PDB entry 8SN0 | electron microscopy, 3.20 A resolution | chains H and I of the 12 polymer chains in the assembly

== Chain H ==
Protein: Histone H2B type 1-J
Source organism: Homo sapiens
UniProtKB: P06899 (H2B1J_HUMAN); residues 0-123 here correspond to UniProt positions 1-124 (UniProt number = residue number + 1)
Sequence (128 residues; each row starts with the number of its first residue; numbers below 1 keep their minus sign (Gly-4 is residue -4)):
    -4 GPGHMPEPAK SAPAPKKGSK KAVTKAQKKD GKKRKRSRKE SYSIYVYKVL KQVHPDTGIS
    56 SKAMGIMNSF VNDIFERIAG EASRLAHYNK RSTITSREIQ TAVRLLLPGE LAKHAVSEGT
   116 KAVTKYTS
Disordered / not traced: -4 to 30
Differences from the reference sequence: expression tag (-4 to -1)
Curated features (UniProtKB/Swiss-Prot):
  - modified residue: Pro1 (N-acetylproline), Glu2 (ADP-ribosyl glutamic acid), Lys5 (N6-(2-hydroxyisobutyryl)lysine), Ser6 (ADP-ribosylserine), Lys11 (N6-(beta-hydroxybutyryl)lysine), Lys12 (N6-(2-hydroxyisobutyryl)lysine), Ser14 (Phosphoserine), Lys15 (N6-acetyllysine), Lys16 (N6-(beta-hydroxybutyryl)lysine), Lys20 (N6-(2-hydroxyisobutyryl)lysine), Lys23 (N6-(2-hydroxyisobutyryl)lysine), Lys24 (N6-(2-hydroxyisobutyryl)lysine), Lys34 (N6-(2-hydroxyisobutyryl)lysine), Glu35 (PolyADP-ribosyl glutamic acid), Ser36 (Phosphoserine), Lys43 (N6-(2-hydroxyisobutyryl)lysine), Lys46 (N6-(2-hydroxyisobutyryl)lysine), Lys57 (N6,N6-dimethyllysine), Arg79 (Dimethylated arginine), Lys85 (N6,N6,N6-trimethyllysine) and 6 more in UniProt
  - glycosylation: Ser112 (O-linked (GlcNAc) serine)
  - cross-link (Glycyl lysine isopeptide (Lys-Gly)): Lys5 (interchain with G-Cter in SUMO2), Lys20 (interchain with G-Cter in SUMO2), Lys34 (interchain with G-Cter in ubiquitin), Lys120 (interchain with G-Cter in ubiquitin)

== Chain I ==
Molecule: 147-nt DNA strand
Source organism: Homo sapiens
Sequence (147 nucleotides; numbered -73 to 73; the number before each row is that of its first residue; numbers below 1 keep their minus sign (DA-73 is residue -73)):
   -73 ATCGAGAATC CCGGTGCCGA GGCCGCTCAA TTGGTCGTAG ACAGCTCTAG CACCGCTTAA
   -13 ACGCACGTAC GCGCTGTCCC CCGCGTTTTA ACCGCCAAGG GGATTACTCC CTAGTCTCCA
    47 GGCACGTGTC AGATATATAC ATCCGAT

== Interface between chain H and chain I ==
Pairs across the interface (10):
  Arg31(H) - DA50(I)  phosphate contact
  Arg31(H) - DC51(I)  salt bridge to the phosphate
  Ser32(H) - DA50(I)  phosphate contact
  Arg33(H) - DG48(I)  base contact
  Arg33(H) - DA50(I)  phosphate contact
  Lys34(H) - DC49(I)  sugar contact
  Lys34(H) - DA50(I)  salt bridge to the phosphate
  Glu35(H) - DC49(I)  phosphate contact
  Ile39(H) - DG48(I)  phosphate contact
  Tyr40(H) - DG48(I)  hydrogen bond to the phosphate
Also at the interface, not in a pair above, chain H (9 interface residues in all): Ser36, Lys43
Also at the interface, not in a pair above, chain I (5 interface residues in all): DG47

== Summary ==
Chain H and chain I form an interface of 9 and 5 residues respectively; the contacts include 1 hydrogen bond
and 2 salt bridges. Among the polar pairs are Tyr40(H)-DG48(I), Arg31(H)-DC51(I) and Lys34(H)-DA50(I).
Chain H is Histone H2B type 1-J and chain I is a 147-nt DNA strand, both from Homo sapiens; the structure,
Cryo-EM structure of the human nucleosome core particle in complex with RNF168 and UbcH5c~Ub (UbcH5c
chemically ..., was determined by electron microscopy (same publication as 8SMW, 8SMX, 8SMY, 8SMZ, 8SN1, 8SN2
and 3 further entries).
